PDB entry 8GZN | electron microscopy, 3.60 A resolution | chains E and F of the 13 polymer chains in the assembly

[Chain E (and F)]
Name: Immunoglobulin heavy constant mu
From: Homo sapiens
Notes: chain F of this document is another copy of the same molecule, construct and numbering; everything in this record applies to it too
UniProt: P01871 (IGHM_HUMAN); residues 124-576 here correspond to UniProt positions 1-453 (UniProt number = residue number - 123)
Sequence (453 residues; each row starts with the number of its first residue):
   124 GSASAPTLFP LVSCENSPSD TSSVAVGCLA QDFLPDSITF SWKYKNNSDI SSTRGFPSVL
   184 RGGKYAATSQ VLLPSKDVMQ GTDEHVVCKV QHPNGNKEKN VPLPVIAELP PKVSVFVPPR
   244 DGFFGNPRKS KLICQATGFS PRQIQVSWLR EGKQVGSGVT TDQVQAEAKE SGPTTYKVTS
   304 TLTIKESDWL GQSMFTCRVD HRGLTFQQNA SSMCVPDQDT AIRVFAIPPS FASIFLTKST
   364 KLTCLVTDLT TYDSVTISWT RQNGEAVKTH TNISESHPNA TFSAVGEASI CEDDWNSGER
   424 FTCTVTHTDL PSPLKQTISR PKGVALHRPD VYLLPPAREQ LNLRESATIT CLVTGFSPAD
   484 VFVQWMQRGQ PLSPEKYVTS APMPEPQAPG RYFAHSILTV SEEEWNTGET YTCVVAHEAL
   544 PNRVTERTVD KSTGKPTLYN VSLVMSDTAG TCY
Not modelled in the structure: 124-344, 569-576 (chain F: 124-344, 445-447, 569-576)
Disulfide bonds: Cys367-Cys426, Cys474-Cys536
UniProt features mapped onto this chain:
  - glycosylation (N-linked (GlcNAc...) asparagine): Asn169 (complex), Asn332 (complex), Asn395, Asn402

[Interface between chain E and chain F]
Residue-residue contacts (26):
  Tyr455(E) - Glu462(F)
  Tyr455(E) - Gln463(F)  hydrogen bond
  Tyr455(E) - Leu466(F)
  Leu457(E) - Leu457(F)  hydrophobic
  Leu457(E) - Ala460(F)  hydrophobic
  Glu462(E) - Tyr455(F)
  Gln463(E) - Tyr455(F)
  Thr473(E) - Leu457(F)
  Glu498(E) - Pro509(F)
  Lys499(E) - Gln510(F)
  Val501(E) - Pro509(F)
  Val501(E) - Phe516(F)  hydrophobic
  Met506(E) - Val501(F)  hydrophobic
  Met506(E) - Ser503(F)
  Pro509(E) - Glu498(F)
  Pro509(E) - Val501(F)
  Gln510(E) - Thr522(F)  hydrogen bond
  Phe516(E) - Ile520(F)  hydrophobic
  His518(E) - Ile520(F)
  Ile520(E) - Phe516(F)  hydrophobic
  Ile520(E) - His518(F)
  Thr522(E) - Gln510(F)
  Leu561(E) - Leu566(F)  hydrophobic
  Val564(E) - Tyr562(F)
  Leu566(E) - Leu561(F)  hydrophobic
  Leu566(E) - Tyr562(F)  hydrophobic
Other interface residues (no listed pair), chain E (20 interface residues in all): Pro458, Ala460
Other interface residues (no listed pair), chain F (22 interface residues in all): Leu456, Pro458, Thr473, Thr502

[Overview]
20 residues of chain E and 22 residues of chain F are in contact; the contacts include 2 hydrogen bonds. Among
the polar pairs are Tyr455(E)-Gln463(F) and Gln510(E)-Thr522(F).
Chain E and chain F are both Immunoglobulin heavy constant mu (Homo sapiens); the structure, IgM-var2CSA
complex, was determined by electron microscopy.
